6D04 - chains A and B of the 6 polymer chains in the assembly; structure by electron microscopy, 3.74 A resolution.

# Chain A (and B)
Protein: Transferrin receptor protein 1
Source organism: Homo sapiens
Notes: chain B of this document is another copy of the same molecule, construct and numbering; everything in this record applies to it too
UniProtKB: P02786 (TFR1_HUMAN); numbering as in UniProt (aligned over 121-760)
Chain sequence (659 residues; each row starts with the number of its first residue):
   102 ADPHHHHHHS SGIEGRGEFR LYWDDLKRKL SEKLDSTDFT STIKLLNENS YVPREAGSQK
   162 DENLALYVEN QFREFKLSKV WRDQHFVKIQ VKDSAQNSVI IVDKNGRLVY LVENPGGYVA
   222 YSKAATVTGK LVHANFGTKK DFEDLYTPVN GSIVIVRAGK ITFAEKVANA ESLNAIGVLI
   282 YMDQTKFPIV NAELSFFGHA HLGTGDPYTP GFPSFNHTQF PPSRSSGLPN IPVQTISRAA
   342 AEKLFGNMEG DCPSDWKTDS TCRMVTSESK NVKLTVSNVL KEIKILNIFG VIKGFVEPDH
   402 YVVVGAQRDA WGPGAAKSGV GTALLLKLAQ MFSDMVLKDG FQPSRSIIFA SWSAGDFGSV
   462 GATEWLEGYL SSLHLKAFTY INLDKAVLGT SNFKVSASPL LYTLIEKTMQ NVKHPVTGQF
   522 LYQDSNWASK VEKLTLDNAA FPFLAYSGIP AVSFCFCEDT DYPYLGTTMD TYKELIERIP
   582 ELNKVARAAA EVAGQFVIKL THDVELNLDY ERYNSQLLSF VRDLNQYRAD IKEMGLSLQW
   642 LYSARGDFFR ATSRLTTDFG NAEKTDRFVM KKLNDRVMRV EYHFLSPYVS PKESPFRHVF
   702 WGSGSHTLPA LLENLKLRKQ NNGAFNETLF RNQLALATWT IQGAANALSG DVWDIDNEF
Unresolved in the structure: 102-119
Differences from the reference sequence: expression tag (102-120); variant Ser142 (Gly in P02786)
Disulfides: Cys353-Cys363, Cys556-Cys558
Covalent attachments: N-acetylglucosamine (NAG) linked to Asn251, Asn317, Asn727
Metal / ion sites: Ca2+: Thr310, Phe313, Glu465, Glu468
Curated features (UniProtKB/Swiss-Prot):
  - motif: Arg646 to Asp648 (Cell attachment site)
  - glycosylation (N-linked (GlcNAc...) asparagine): Asn251, Asn317, Asn727
  - natural variant: Ser142 (G142S: this construct carries the variant)
  - mutagenesis: Leu619 (L619A: 20-fold reduced affinity for transferrin receptor. No binding to HFE), Val622 (V622A: No significant effect on binding to transferrin nor HFE), Arg623 (R623A: No significant effect on binding to transferrin nor HFE), Arg629 (R629A: >5-fold reduced affinity for transferrin. >10-fold reduced affinity for HFE), Gln640 (Q640A: No effect on binding to transferrin. >10-fold reduced affinity for HFE), Trp641 (W641A: No significant effect on binding to transferrin nor HFE), Tyr643 (Y643A: 20-fold reduced affinity for transferrin. No binding to HFE), Ser644 (S644A: No significant effect on binding to transferrin nor HFE), Arg646 (R646A/H: No binding to transferrin; R646K: 5% binding to transferrin), Gly647 (G647A: Large effect on affinity for transferrin. 4-fold reduced affinity for HFE), Asp648 (D648A: 16% binding to transferrin; D648E: 57% binding to transferrin), Phe650 (F650Q: >5-fold reduced affinity for transferrin. >10-fold reduced affinity for HFE)
Reported in the primary citation:
  - mutagenesis - G217DEL: abolished binding to PvRBP2b
  - mutagenesis - G217DEL: unchanged binding to Tf
  - mutagenesis - G217DEL: abolished binding to Reticulocyte binding protein 2, putative
  - mutagenesis - G217DEL: unchanged binding to Serotransferrin

# Interface between chain A and chain B
Pairs across the interface (87; chain A residue first):
  Lys180(A) with Trp754(B), hydrogen bond (side chain-backbone)
  Trp182(A) with Trp754(B), hydrophobic
  Gln185(A) with Phe760(B)
  Gly312(A) with Tyr689(B)
  Phe313(A) with Leu737(B), hydrophobic
  Pro314(A) with Trp740(B)
  Phe316(A) with Trp740(B), hydrophobic
  Asn317(A) with Trp641(B)
  His318(A) with Trp641(B); Thr739(B); Trp740(B); Asn758(B), hydrogen bond
  Thr319(A) with Ala736(B)
  Gln320(A) with Leu637(B); Ser638(B), hydrogen bond (side chain-backbone); Trp641(B); Leu735(B)
  Pro322(A) with Arg732(B); Ala736(B), hydrophobic
  Pro323(A) with Thr729(B); Arg732(B)
  Val392(A) with Trp754(B), hydrophobic
  Lys394(A) with Trp754(B)
  Pro399(A) with Trp754(B)
  Asp400(A) with Lys673(B), salt bridge; Asp752(B)
  His401(A) with Lys673(B)
  Tyr402(A) with Val753(B)
  Gly469(A) with Trp740(B)
  Tyr470(A) with Asn758(B), hydrogen bond
  Ser472(A) with His684(B); Gly744(B), hydrogen bond (side chain-backbone); Ala748(B)
  Ser473(A) with Val753(B)
  His475(A) with His475(B); Arg680(B)
  Leu637(A) with Gln320(B)
  Ser638(A) with Gln320(B), hydrogen bond (backbone-side chain)
  Trp641(A) with Asn317(B); His318(B); Gln320(B)
  Arg668(A) with Phe669(B)
  Phe669(A) with Arg668(B)
  Lys672(A) with Phe669(B); Lys673(B)
  Lys673(A) with Asp400(B), salt bridge; His401(B); Lys672(B)
  Arg680(A) with His475(B)
  Tyr683(A) with Tyr683(B)
  His684(A) with Ser472(B)
  Pro688(A) with Pro692(B)
  Tyr689(A) with Gly312(B); Ser691(B); Lys693(B)
  Val690(A) with Pro692(B)
  Ser691(A) with Tyr689(B); Ser691(B)
  Pro692(A) with Pro688(B)
  Lys693(A) with Tyr689(B); Asn733(B); Leu737(B)
  Thr729(A) with Pro323(B)
  Arg732(A) with Pro323(B)
  Asn733(A) with Lys693(B)
  Leu735(A) with Gln320(B)
  Ala736(A) with Thr319(B); Pro322(B), hydrophobic
  Leu737(A) with Phe313(B), hydrophobic
  Thr739(A) with His318(B)
  Trp740(A) with Pro314(B); Phe316(B), hydrophobic; His318(B); Gly469(B), hydrogen bond (side chain-backbone)
  Gly744(A) with Ser472(B), hydrogen bond (backbone-side chain)
  Ala748(A) with Ser472(B)
  Asp752(A) with Asp400(B)
  Val753(A) with Tyr402(B); Ser473(B)
  Trp754(A) with Lys180(B), hydrogen bond (backbone-side chain); Trp182(B), hydrophobic; Val392(B), hydrophobic; Lys394(B); Pro399(B)
  Asn758(A) with His318(B); Tyr470(B), hydrogen bond
  Phe760(A) with Gln185(B)
Also at the interface, not in a pair above, chain A (66 interface residues in all): Arg183, Val397, Glu398, Ser447, Ile449, Trp466, Glu468, Lys477, Leu639, Asp676, Ile756
Also at the interface, not in a pair above, chain B (64 interface residues in all): Arg183, Val397, Glu398, Ser447, Glu468, Leu639, Asp676, Val690, Gln743, Ile756

# Summary
66 residues of chain A face 64 of chain B across their interface, with 10 hydrogen bonds and 2 salt bridges.
Among the polar pairs are Asp400(A)-Lys673(B), Lys180(A)-Trp754(B) and His318(A)-Asn758(B). From the paper:
G217DEL of chain A abolishes binding to PvRBP2b; G217DEL of chain A abolishes binding to Reticulocyte binding
protein 2, putative.
Chain A and chain B are both Transferrin receptor protein 1 (Homo sapiens); the structure, Cryo-EM structure
of a Plasmodium vivax invasion complex essential for entry into human reticulocytes; two molecules ..., was
determined by electron microscopy together with 6BPA, 6BPB, 6BPC, 6BPD, 6D03 and 6D05 from the same study.
